PDB entry 9K10 | electron microscopy, 3.60 A resolution | chains M and A of the 36 polymer chains in the assembly

Chain M:
Protein: 50S ribosomal protein L15
Organism: Mycolicibacterium smegmatis MC2 155
UniProtKB: A0QSG8 (A0QSG8_MYCS2); residues 1-147 here = UniProt positions 1-147
Sequence (147 residues; numbered 1 to 147; the number before each row is that of its first residue):
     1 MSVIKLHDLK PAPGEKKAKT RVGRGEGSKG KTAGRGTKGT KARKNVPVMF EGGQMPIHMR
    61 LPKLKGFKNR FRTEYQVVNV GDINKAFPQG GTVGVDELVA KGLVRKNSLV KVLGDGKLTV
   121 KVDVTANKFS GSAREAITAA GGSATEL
Unresolved in the structure: 1-2
Bound ions: Mg2+ site 1: Glu26 (shared with A1304(A) of chain A); Mg2+ site 2: Gly34 (shared with A1058(A), G1306(A) of chain A)

Chain A:
Molecule: 23S ribosomal RNA
Organism: Mycolicibacterium smegmatis MC2 155
Sequence (3127 nucleotides; each row starts with the number of its first residue; numbers below 1 keep their minus sign (U-2 is residue -2)):
    -2 UUGUAAGUGU UUAAGGGCGC AUGGUGGAUG CCUUGGCACU GGGAGCCGAU GAAGGACGUA
    58 GGAGGCUGCG AUAAGCCUCG GGGAGCUGUC AACCGAGCGU UGAUCCGAGG AUGUCCGAAU
   118 GGGGAAACCC GGCACGAGUG AUGUCGUGUC ACCAGGCGCU GAAUAUAUAG GCGUCUGGGG
   178 GGAACGCGGG GAAGUGAAAC AUCUCAGUAC CCGUAGGAAG AGAAAACAAA AUGUGAUUCC
   238 GUGAGUAGUG GCGAGCGAAA GCGGAGGAUG GCUAAACCGU AUGCAUGUGA UACCGGGUAG
   298 GGGUUGUGUG UGCGGGGUUG UGGGACCUAU CUUUCCGGCU CUACCUGGCU GGAGGGCAGU
   358 GAGAAAAUGU UGUGGUUAGC GGAAAUGGCU UGGGAUGGCC UGCCGUAGAC GGUGAGAGCC
   418 CGGUACGUGA AAACCCGACG UCUGUCUUGA UGGUGUUCCC GAGUAGCAGC GGGCCCGUGG
   478 AAUCUGCUGU GAAUCUGCCG GGACCACCCG GUAAGCCUGA AUACUUCCCA GUGACCGAUA
   538 GCGGAUUAGU ACCGUGAGGG AAUGGUGAAA AGUACCCCGG GAGGGGAGUG AAAGAGUACC
   598 UGAAACCGUG CGCUUACAAU CCGUCAGAGC CCUCGACGUG UCGUGGGGUG AUGGCGUGCC
   658 UUUUGAAGAA UGAGCCUGCG AGUCAGGGAC AUGUCGCGAG GUUAACCCGG GUGGGGUAGC
   718 CGCAGCGAAA GCGAGUCUGA AUAGGGCGUA UCCACACAAG AGUGUGUGGU GUAGUGGUGU
   778 GUUCUGGACC CGAAGCGGAG UGAUCUACCC AUGGCCAGGG UGAAGCGCGG GUAAGACCGC
   838 GUGGAGGCCC GAACCCACUU AGGUUGAAGA CUGAGGGGAU GAGCUGUGGG UAGGGGUGAA
   898 AGGCCAAUCA AACUCCGUGA UAGCUGGUUC UCCCCGAAAU GCAUUUAGGU GCAGCGUCGC
   958 AUGUUUCUUG CCGGAGGUAG AGCUACUGGA UGGCCGAUGG GCCCCACAGG GUUACUGACG
  1018 UCAGCCAAAC UCCGAAUGCC GGUAAGUCCA AGAGUGCGGC AGUGAGACGG CGGGGGAUAA
  1078 GCUCCGUGCG UCGAGAGGGA AACAGCCCAG AUCGCCGGCU AAGGCCCCUA AGCGUGUGCU
  1138 AAGUGGAAAA GGAUGUGCAG UCGCGAAGAC AACCAGGAGG UUGGCUUAGA AGCAGCCACC
  1198 CUUGAAAGAG UGCGUAAUAG CUCACUGGUC AAGUGAUUGU GCGCCGAUAA UGUAGCGGGG
  1258 CUCAAGCACA CCGCCGAAGC CGCGGCAGCC AACGUGUUGG CUGGGUAGGG GAGCGUCCUG
  1318 CAUCCGGUGA AGCCGCCGAG UGAUCGAGUG GUGGAGGGUG UGGGAGUGAG AAUGCAGGCA
  1378 UGAGUAGCGA UUAGGCAAGU GAGAACCUUG CCCGCCGAAA GACCAAGGGU UCCUGGGCCA
  1438 GGCCAGUCCG CCCAGGGUGA GUCGGGACCU AAGGCGAGGC CGACAGGCGU AGUCGAUGGA
  1498 CAACGGGUUG AUAUUCCCGU ACCCGUGUAU GUGCGUCCAU GAUGAAUCAG CGGUACUAAC
  1558 CAUCCAAAAC CACCGUGACC GCACCUUUCG GGGUGUGGCG UUGGUGGGGC UGCAUGGGAC
  1618 CUUCGUUGGU AGUAGUCAAG CGAUGGGGUG ACGCAGGAAG GUAGCCGUAC CGGUCAGUGG
  1678 UAAUACCGGG GUAAGCCUGU AGGGAGUCAG AUAGGUAAAU CCGUCUGGCA UAUAUCCUGA
  1738 GAGGUGAUGC AUAGCCGAGU GAGGCGAAUU CGGUGAUCCU AUGCUGCCGA GAAAAGCCUC
  1798 UAGCGAGGAC AUACACGGCC CGUACCCCAA ACCAACACAG GUGGUCAGGU AGAGAAUACU
  1858 AAGGCGUACG AGUGAACUAU GGUUAAGGAA CUCGGCAAAA UGCCCCCGUA ACUUCGGGAG
  1918 AAGGGGGACC CACAUGGCGU GUAAGCCUUU ACGGCCCAAG CGUGAGUGGG UGGCACAAAC
  1978 CAGUGAGAAG CGACUGUUUA CUAAAAACAC AGGUCCGUGC GAAGUCGCAA GACGAUGUAU
  2038 ACGGACUGAC GCCUGCCCGG UGCUGGAAGG UUAAGAGGAC CCGUUAACUC CCUUUGGGGG
  2098 UGAAGCGGAG AAUUUAAGCC CCAGUAAACG GCGGUGGUAA CUAUAACCAU CCUAAGGUAG
  2158 CGAAAUUCCU UGUCGGGUAA GUUCCGACCU GCACGAAUGG CGUAACGACU UCUCAACUGU
  2218 CUCAACCAUA GACUCGGCGA AAUUGCACUA CGAGUAAAGA UGCUCGUUAC GCGCGGCAGG
  2278 ACGAAAAGAC CCCGGGACCU UCACUACAAC UUGGUAUUGG UGCUCGAUAC GGUUUGUGUA
  2338 GGAUAGGUGG GAGACUGUGA AGCUCACACG CCAGUGUGGG UGGAGUCGUU GUUGAAAUAC
  2398 CACUCUGAUC GUAUUGGGCC UCUAACCUCG GACCGUAUAU CCGGUUCAGG GACAGUGCCU
  2458 GGUGGGUAGU UUAACUGGGG CGGUUGCCUC CUAAAAUGUA ACGGAGGCGC CCAAAGGUUC
  2518 CCUCAACCUG GACGGCAAUC AGGUGUUGAG UGUAAGUGCA CAAGGGAGCU UGACUGCGAG
  2578 ACGGACAUGU CGAGCAGGGA CGAAAGUCGG GACUAGUGAU CCGGCACCUC UGAGUGGAAG
  2638 GGGUGUCGCU CAACGGAUAA AAGGUACCCC GGGGAUAACA GGCUGAUCUU CCCCAAGAGU
  2698 CCAUAUCGAC GGGAUGGUUU GGCACCUCGA UGUCGGCUCG UCGCAUCCUG GGGCUGGAGC
  2758 AGGUCCCAAG GGUUGGGCUG UUCGCCCAUU AAAGCGGCAC GCGAGCUGGG UUUAGAACGU
  2818 CGUGAGACAG UUCGGUCUCU AUCCGCCGCG CGCGUCAGAA GCUUGAGGAA ACCUGUCCCU
  2878 AGUACGAGAG GACCGGGACG GACGAACCUC UGGUAUACCA GUUGUCCCAC CAGGGGCACG
  2938 GCUGGAUAGC CACGUUCGGA CAGGAUAACC GCUGAAAGCA UCUAAGCGGG AAACCUCUUC
  2998 CAAGACCAGG CUUCUCACCC UCUAGGAGGG AUAAGGCCCC CCGCAGACCA CGGGAUUGAU
  3058 AGACCAGACC UGGAAGCCUA GUAAUAGGUG CAGGGAACUG GCACUAACCG GCCGAAAACU
  3118 UACAACA
Unresolved in the structure: -2 to 1, 1562-1609, 2136-2144, 3121-3124
Bound ions: Mg2+ site 1 near G13 (its only coordinating residue here); Mg2+ site 2: C28, G1354; Mg2+ site 3: C43, G214; Mg2+ site 4 near U56 (its only coordinating residue here); Mg2+ site 5 near U69 (its only coordinating residue here); Mg2+ site 6 near U117 (its only coordinating residue here); Mg2+ site 7: A159, U163, A164; Mg2+ site 8: G191, U2467; Mg2+ site 9 near G191 (its only coordinating residue here); Mg2+ site 10: A194, A196, C197; Mg2+ site 11 near G204 (its only coordinating residue here); Mg2+ site 12 near G217 (its only coordinating residue here); 244 more Mg2+ sites not listed

How chain M and chain A interact:
Residue-residue contacts (155):
  Leu6(M) - G1317(A)  base contact
  Leu6(M) - C1318(A)  sugar contact
  His7(M) - G1317(A)  base contact
  His7(M) - C1318(A)  hydrogen bond to the sugar
  His7(M) - A1319(A)  hydrogen bond to the sugar
  His7(M) - G1357(A)  base contact
  His7(M) - U1358(A)  hydrogen bond to the sugar
  Lys10(M) - U1358(A)  phosphate contact
  Lys10(M) - G1359(A)  phosphate contact
  Ala12(M) - U691(A)  sugar contact
  Pro13(M) - U691(A)  sugar contact
  Gly14(M) - G690(A)  hydrogen bond to the sugar
  Gly14(M) - U691(A)  sugar contact
  Glu15(M) - G690(A)  hydrogen bond to the base
  Glu15(M) - U691(A)  sugar contact
  Lys16(M) - G776(A)  sugar contact
  Lys16(M) - G1360(A)  salt bridge to the phosphate
  Lys17(M) - G776(A)  hydrogen bond to the sugar
  Lys17(M) - U777(A)  sugar contact
  Lys17(M) - G1308(A)  salt bridge to the phosphate
  Lys19(M) - U680(A)  salt bridge to the phosphate
  Lys19(M) - G778(A)  phosphate contact
  Thr20(M) - U777(A)  phosphate contact
  Thr20(M) - G778(A)  hydrogen bond to the phosphate
  Arg21(M) - U1364(A)  hydrogen bond to the base
  Arg21(M) - G1365(A)  salt bridge to the phosphate
  Val22(M) - G679(A)  sugar contact
  Gly23(M) - U925(A)  hydrogen bond to the sugar
  Gly23(M) - U926(A)  phosphate contact
  Arg24(M) - G679(A)  salt bridge to the phosphate
  Arg24(M) - U926(A)  hydrogen bond to the base
  Arg24(M) - C927(A)  sugar contact
  Arg24(M) - G1365(A)  salt bridge to the phosphate
  Gly25(M) - U926(A)  hydrogen bond to the phosphate
  Gly25(M) - C927(A)  phosphate contact
  Gly25(M) - U928(A)  phosphate contact
  Glu26(M) - U658(A)  phosphate contact
  Glu26(M) - U928(A)  phosphate contact
  Gly27(M) - U928(A)  hydrogen bond to the phosphate
  Gly27(M) - C929(A)  base contact
  Ser28(M) - U928(A)  base contact
  Lys29(M) - G1306(A)  salt bridge to the phosphate
  Lys29(M) - G1307(A)  salt bridge to the phosphate
  Gly30(M) - U926(A)  phosphate contact
  Lys31(M) - U658(A)  phosphate contact
  Lys31(M) - U659(A)  salt bridge to the phosphate
  Lys31(M) - U925(A)  hydrogen bond to the base
  Lys31(M) - U926(A)  hydrogen bond to the phosphate
  Thr32(M) - G679(A)  base contact
  Thr32(M) - G1305(A)  phosphate contact
  Ala33(M) - G679(A)  base contact
  Gly34(M) - G1059(A)  sugar contact
  Gly34(M) - G1305(A)  hydrogen bond to the phosphate
  Arg35(M) - G679(A)  hydrogen bond to the base
  Arg35(M) - C786(A)  salt bridge to the phosphate
  Arg35(M) - G1059(A)  sugar contact
  Arg35(M) - G1305(A)  phosphate contact
  Gly36(M) - G1059(A)  phosphate contact
  Gly36(M) - U1060(A)  phosphate contact
  Gly36(M) - A1304(A)  sugar contact
  Gly36(M) - G1305(A)  phosphate contact
  Thr37(M) - U1060(A)  hydrogen bond to the phosphate
  Lys38(M) - U659(A)  phosphate contact
  Lys38(M) - U660(A)  salt bridge to the phosphate
  Lys38(M) - U922(A)  salt bridge to the phosphate
  Lys38(M) - G923(A)  salt bridge to the phosphate
  Gly39(M) - C921(A)  phosphate contact
  Gly39(M) - U947(A)  phosphate contact
  Thr40(M) - G920(A)  hydrogen bond to the sugar
  Thr40(M) - G946(A)  hydrogen bond to the sugar
  Thr40(M) - U947(A)  hydrogen bond to the phosphate
  Lys41(M) - U947(A)  hydrogen bond to the phosphate
  Lys41(M) - G948(A)  salt bridge to the phosphate
  Lys41(M) - G1061(A)  base contact
  Ala42(M) - C786(A)  hydrogen bond to the base
  Arg43(M) - U922(A)  hydrogen bond to the base
  Arg43(M) - G923(A)  hydrogen bond to the base
  Lys44(M) - A919(A)  salt bridge to the phosphate
  Lys44(M) - G920(A)  salt bridge to the phosphate
  Asn45(M) - C781(A)  hydrogen bond to the phosphate
  Val46(M) - U947(A)  phosphate contact
  Met49(M) - A251(A)  phosphate contact
  Phe50(M) - A195(A)  base contact
  Phe50(M) - U947(A)  sugar contact
  Phe50(M) - G948(A)  sugar contact
  Glu51(M) - G948(A)  sugar contact
  Gly52(M) - U941(A)  hydrogen bond to the sugar
  Gly52(M) - G946(A)  hydrogen bond to the base
  Gly52(M) - U947(A)  base contact
  Gly53(M) - U941(A)  sugar contact
  Gln54(M) - A940(A)  hydrogen bond to the sugar
  Gln54(M) - U941(A)  sugar contact
  Gln54(M) - A2582(A)  base contact
  Gln54(M) - G2652(A)  sugar contact
  Met55(M) - A2616(A)  base contact
  Met55(M) - G2652(A)  hydrogen bond to the sugar
  Met55(M) - G2653(A)  base contact
  Met55(M) - A2654(A)  phosphate contact
  His58(M) - A251(A)  phosphate contact
  Met59(M) - G250(A)  phosphate contact
  Met59(M) - U2617(A)  hydrogen bond to the sugar
  Arg60(M) - C2583(A)  hydrogen bond to the base
  Arg60(M) - A2584(A)  sugar contact
  Arg60(M) - A2616(A)  hydrogen bond to the sugar
  Arg60(M) - U2617(A)  sugar contact
  Arg60(M) - G2652(A)  base contact
  Leu61(M) - U2617(A)  phosphate contact
  Pro62(M) - U2617(A)  phosphate contact
  Pro62(M) - C2618(A)  phosphate contact
  Lys63(M) - C249(A)  hydrogen bond to the sugar
  Lys63(M) - C2618(A)  hydrogen bond to the phosphate
  Lys63(M) - C2619(A)  salt bridge to the phosphate
  Lys65(M) - A725(A)  sugar contact
  Lys65(M) - G2640(A)  hydrogen bond to the phosphate
  Lys65(M) - U2641(A)  salt bridge to the phosphate
  Gly66(M) - A725(A)  sugar contact
  Gly66(M) - G2639(A)  hydrogen bond to the phosphate
  Gly66(M) - G2640(A)  hydrogen bond to the phosphate
  Phe67(M) - A725(A)  hydrogen bond to the sugar
  Phe67(M) - A726(A)  sugar contact
  Phe67(M) - C2627(A)  base contact
  Phe67(M) - U2628(A)  sugar contact
  Phe67(M) - G2638(A)  base contact
  Phe67(M) - G2639(A)  sugar contact
  Lys68(M) - G245(A)  phosphate contact
  Asn69(M) - A726(A)  hydrogen bond to the phosphate
  Asn69(M) - A727(A)  hydrogen bond to the phosphate
  Arg70(M) - A244(A)  sugar contact
  Arg70(M) - A2630(A)  hydrogen bond to the base
  Phe71(M) - G2629(A)  sugar contact
  Phe71(M) - A2630(A)  sugar contact
  Arg72(M) - G724(A)  hydrogen bond to the base
  Arg72(M) - A727(A)  salt bridge to the phosphate
  Arg72(M) - G728(A)  hydrogen bond to the base
  Thr73(M) - G728(A)  phosphate contact
  Gln76(M) - C720(A)  base contact
  Val77(M) - A721(A)  base contact
  Val77(M) - G730(A)  base contact
  Asn79(M) - A721(A)  hydrogen bond to the base
  Lys101(M) - G697(A)  phosphate contact
  Arg105(M) - C718(A)  base contact
  Arg105(M) - G719(A)  hydrogen bond to the base
  Arg105(M) - C720(A)  base contact
  Lys106(M) - U714(A)  hydrogen bond to the sugar
  Lys111(M) - G730(A)  salt bridge to the phosphate
  Leu113(M) - A721(A)  base contact
  Leu113(M) - G730(A)  base contact
  Leu113(M) - A731(A)  phosphate contact
  Gly114(M) - A731(A)  hydrogen bond to the phosphate
  Asp115(M) - A731(A)  base contact
  Lys117(M) - G765(A)  salt bridge to the phosphate
  Ser130(M) - G730(A)  phosphate contact
  Ser130(M) - A731(A)  hydrogen bond to the phosphate
  Gly131(M) - G730(A)  hydrogen bond to the phosphate
  Ser132(M) - A731(A)  hydrogen bond to the phosphate
Interface residues without a listed pair, chain M (81 interface residues in all): Leu9, Pro11, Ala18, Ile57, Tyr75, Gly102, Leu103, Phe129
Interface residues without a listed pair, chain A (92 interface residues in all): G252, C692, C723, C729, G774, U780, C787, A1058, G1361, U2585

Summary:
81 residues of chain M face 92 of chain A across their interface; the contacts include 50 hydrogen bonds and
21 salt bridges. Polar pairs include Glu15(M)-G690(A), Arg21(M)-U1364(A) and Arg24(M)-U926(A). A1304(A) and
Glu26(M) form the Mg2+ site.
Chain M is 50S ribosomal protein L15 and chain A is 23S ribosomal RNA, both from Mycolicibacterium smegmatis
MC2 155; the structure, EF-G2 bound 50S ribosome subunit complex of M. smegmatis, was determined by electron
microscopy together with 9K0Z from the same study.
